Entry 7NL9 (electron microscopy, 2.86 A resolution); this record covers chains H and L of the 15 polymer chains in the assembly.

Chain H:
Molecule: ATP synthase epsilon chain
Source organism: Mycobacterium smegmatis (strain ATCC 700084 / mc(2)155)
UniProtKB: A0R1Z9 (ATPE_MYCS2); residues 1-121 here = UniProt positions 1-121
Sequence (121 residues; row label = number of the first residue in the row):
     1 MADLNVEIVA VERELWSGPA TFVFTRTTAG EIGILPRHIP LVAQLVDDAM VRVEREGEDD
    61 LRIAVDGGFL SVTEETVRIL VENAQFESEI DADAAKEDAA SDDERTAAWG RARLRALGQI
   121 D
Disordered / not traced: 1-2, 10-15, 82-85, 97-103, 121

Chain L:
Molecule: ATP synthase subunit c
Source organism: Mycolicibacterium smegmatis (strain ATCC 700084 / mc(2)155)
UniProtKB: A0R205 (A0R205_MYCS2); residues 1-86 here = UniProt positions 1-86
Sequence (86 residues; numbered 1 to 86; the number before each row is that of its first residue):
     1 MDLDPNAIIT AGALIGGGLI MGGGAIGAGI GDGIAGNALI SGIARQPEAQ GRLFTPFFIT
    61 VGLVEAAYFI NLAFMALFVF ATPGLQ
Disordered / not traced: 1-2

Chain H / chain L interface:
Residue-residue contacts - 15 pairs, chain H then chain L:
  Phe22(H) - Pro47(L)
  Phe22(H) - Glu48(L)
  Phe24(H) - Gln46(L)
  Thr27(H) - Arg45(L)
  Ala29(H) - Arg45(L)
  Gly30(H) - Arg45(L)  hydrogen bond (backbone-side chain)
  Glu31(H) - Arg45(L)  hydrogen bond (backbone-side chain)
  Glu31(H) - Gln46(L)
  Glu31(H) - Arg52(L)  salt bridge
  Ile32(H) - Arg45(L)
  Ile32(H) - Gln46(L)
  Gly33(H) - Arg45(L)  hydrogen bond (backbone-backbone)
  Gly33(H) - Gln46(L)
  Gly33(H) - Pro47(L)
  Leu35(H) - Pro47(L)  hydrophobic

Summary:
Chain H and chain L form an interface of 9 and 5 residues respectively; the contacts include 3 hydrogen bonds
and 1 salt bridge. Polar pairs include Glu31(H)-Arg52(L), Gly30(H)-Arg45(L) and Glu31(H)-Arg45(L).
Here chain H is ATP synthase epsilon chain (Mycobacterium smegmatis (strain ATCC 700084 / mc(2)155)) and chain
L is ATP synthase subunit c (Mycolicibacterium smegmatis (strain ATCC 700084 / mc(2)155)). Entry 7NL9
(Mycobacterium smegmatis ATP synthase Fo state 3) was determined by electron microscopy together with 7NJK,
7NJL, 7NJM, 7NJN, 7NJO, 7NJP and 20 further entries from the same study.
